Entry 5TMC (X-ray diffraction, 2.71 A resolution); this record covers chains B and D of the 7 polymer chains in the assembly.

# Chain B
Name: DNA-directed RNA polymerase subunit alpha
From: Thermus thermophilus
Notes: EC 2.7.7.6
UniProt: Q9Z9H6 (RPOA_THETH); residues 1-315 here = UniProt positions 1-315
Amino-acid sequence (315 residues; row label = number of the first residue in the row):
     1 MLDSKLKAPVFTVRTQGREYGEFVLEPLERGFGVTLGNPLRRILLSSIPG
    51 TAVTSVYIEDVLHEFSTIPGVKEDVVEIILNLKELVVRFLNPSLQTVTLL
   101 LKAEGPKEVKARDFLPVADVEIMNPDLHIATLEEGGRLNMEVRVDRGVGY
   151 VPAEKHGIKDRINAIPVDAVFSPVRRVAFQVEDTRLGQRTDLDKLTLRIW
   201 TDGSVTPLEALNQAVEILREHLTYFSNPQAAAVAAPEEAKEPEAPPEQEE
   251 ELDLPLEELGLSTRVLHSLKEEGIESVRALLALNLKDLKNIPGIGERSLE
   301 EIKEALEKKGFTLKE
Not modelled in the structure: 239-315

# Chain D
Name: DNA-directed RNA polymerase subunit beta'
From: Thermus thermophilus
Notes: EC 2.7.7.6
UniProt: Q8RQE8 (RPOC_THET8); residue numbers follow UniProt; this construct covers 1-1524
Amino-acid sequence (1524 residues; each row starts with the number of its first residue):
     1 MKKEVRKVRIALASPEKIRSWSYGEVEKPETINYRTLKPERDGLFDERIF
    51 GPIKDYECACGKYKRQRFEGKVCERCGVEVTKSIVRRYRMGHIELATPAA
   101 HIWFVKDVPSKIGTLLDLSATELEQVLYFSKYIVLDPKGAILNGVPVEKR
   151 QLLTDEEYRELRYGKQETYPLPPGVDALVKDGEEVVKGQELAPGVVSRLD
   201 GVALYRFPRRVRVEYVKKERAGLRLPLAAWVEKEAYKPGEILAELPEPYL
   251 FRAEEEGVVELKELEEGAFLVLRREDEPVATYFLPVGMTPLVVHGEIVEK
   301 GQPLAEAKGLLRMPRQVRAAQVEAEEEGETVYLTLFLEWTEPKDYRVQPH
   351 MNVVVPEGARVEAGDKIVAAIDPEEEVIAEAEGVVHLHEPASILVVKARV
   401 YPFEDDVEVSTGDRVAPGDVLADGGKVKSDVYGRVEVDLVRNVVRVVESY
   451 DIDARMGAEAIQQLLKELDLEALEKELLEEMKHPSRARRAKARKRLEVVR
   501 AFLDSGNRPEWMILEAVPVLPPDLRPMVQVDGGRFATSDLNDLYRRLINR
   551 NNRLKKLLAQGAPEIIIRNEKRMLQEAVDALLDNGRRGAPVTNPGSDRPL
   601 RSLTDILSGKQGRFRQNLLGKRVDYSGRSVIVVGPQLKLHQCGLPKRMAL
   651 ELFKPFLLKKMEEKGIAPNVKAARRMLERQRDIKDEVWDALEEVIHGKVV
   701 LLNRAPTLHRLGIQAFQPVLVEGQSIQLHPLVCEAFNADFDGDQMAVHVP
   751 LSSFAQAEARIQMLSAHNLLSPASGEPLAKPSRDIILGLYYITQVRKEKK
   801 GAGLEFATPEEALAAHERGEVALNAPIKVAGRETSVGRLKYVFANPDEAL
   851 LAVAHGIVDLQDVVTVRYMGKRLETSPGRILFARIVAEAVEDEKVAWELI
   901 QLDVPQEKNSLKDLVYQAFLRLGMEKTARLLDALKYYGFTFSTTSGITIG
   951 IDDAVIPEEKKQYLEEADRKLLQIEQAYEMGFLTDRERYDQILQLWTETT
  1001 EKVTQAVFKNFEENYPFNPLYVMAQSGARGNPQQIRQLCGLRGLMQKPSG
  1051 ETFEVPVRSSFREGLTVLEYFISSHGARKGGADTALRTADSGYLTRKLVD
  1101 VTHEIVVREADCGTTNYISVPLFQPDEVTRSLRLRKRADIEAGLYGRVLA
  1151 REVEVLGVRLEEGRYLSMDDVHLLIKAAEAGEIQEVPVRSPLTCQTRYGV
  1201 CQKCYGYDLSMARPVSIGEAVGIVAAQSIGEPGTQLTMRTFHTGGVAGAA
  1251 DITQGLPRVIELFEARRPKAKAVISEIDGVVRIEETEEKLSVFVESEGFS
  1301 KEYKLPKEARLLVKDGDYVEAGQPLTRGAIDPHQLLEAKGPEAVERYLVE
  1351 EIQKVYRAQGVKLHDKHIEIVVRQMMKYVEVTDPGDSRLLEGQVLEKWDV
  1401 EALNERLIAEGKTPVAWKPLLMGVTKSALSTKSWLSAASFQNTTHVLTEA
  1451 AIAGKKDELIGLKENVILGRLIPAGTGSDFVRFTQVVDQKTLKAIEEARK
  1501 EAVEAKERPAARRGVKREQPGKQA
Not modelled in the structure: 1, 1506-1524
Metal / ion sites: Zn2+ site 1: Cys58, Cys60, Cys73, Cys76; Mg2+: Asp741, Asp743; Zn2+ site 2: Cys1112, Cys1194, Cys1201, Cys1204
Small-molecule neighbours: guanosine-5',3'-tetraphosphate: Leu708, Asn737, Arg783, Lys908, Arg1029, Glu1231, Gln1235

# Chain B / chain D interface
Residue-residue contacts (31):
  Leu45(B) with His855(D), hydrogen bond (backbone-side chain)
  His63(B) with Pro809(D); Glu810(D), salt bridge
  Phe65(B) with Pro809(D); Glu810(D)
  Glu77(B) with Arg867(D), salt bridge; Arg872(D), salt bridge
  Leu80(B) with Val842(D); Phe843(D); Ala844(D); Arg867(D), hydrogen bond (backbone-side chain)
  Asn81(B) with Arg867(D)
  Lys83(B) with Glu848(D)
  Glu84(B) with Ala844(D); Asn845(D); Arg867(D), salt bridge
  Tyr150(B) with Phe843(D); Glu848(D), hydrogen bond; His855(D); Ile857(D), hydrophobic
  Glu154(B) with Leu813(D); Glu817(D); Lys840(D)
  Val174(B) with Leu851(D)
  Arg175(B) with Asn845(D); Asp847(D); Leu851(D)
  Arg176(B) with Arg884(D); Glu888(D), salt bridge
  Arg185(B) with Glu692(D), salt bridge
  Gln188(B) with Asp685(D), hydrogen bond
Other interface residues (no listed pair), chain B (23 interface residues in all): Ser46, Glu64, Val76, Gly149, Pro152, Gln180, Gly187, Thr190
Other interface residues (no listed pair), chain D (24 interface residues in all): Lys646, Asp689, Ala852, Tyr936

# Summary
Chain B and chain D form an interface of 23 and 24 residues respectively, with 4 hydrogen bonds and 6 salt
bridges. Polar pairs include His63(B)-Glu810(D), Glu77(B)-Arg867(D) and Glu77(B)-Arg872(D). Chain D binds
guanosine-5',3'-tetraphosphate. The Zn2+ site 1 is built by Cys58(D), Cys60(D), Cys73(D) and Cys76(D).
Here chain B is DNA-directed RNA polymerase subunit alpha and chain D is DNA-directed RNA polymerase subunit
beta', both from Thermus thermophilus. Entry 5TMC (Re-refinement of Thermus thermopiles DNA-directed RNA
polymerase structure) was determined by X-ray diffraction, deposited together with 5TMF.
